PDB entry 6SH8 | electron microscopy, 3.14 A resolution | chains E and U of the 39 polymer chains in the assembly

Chain E:
Name: CRISPR-associated RAMP protein, Cmr4 family
Organism: Sulfolobus islandicus REY15A
UniProt: F0NDX6 (F0NDX6_SULIR); numbering as in UniProt (aligned over 1-286)
Chain sequence (286 residues; each row starts with the number of its first residue):
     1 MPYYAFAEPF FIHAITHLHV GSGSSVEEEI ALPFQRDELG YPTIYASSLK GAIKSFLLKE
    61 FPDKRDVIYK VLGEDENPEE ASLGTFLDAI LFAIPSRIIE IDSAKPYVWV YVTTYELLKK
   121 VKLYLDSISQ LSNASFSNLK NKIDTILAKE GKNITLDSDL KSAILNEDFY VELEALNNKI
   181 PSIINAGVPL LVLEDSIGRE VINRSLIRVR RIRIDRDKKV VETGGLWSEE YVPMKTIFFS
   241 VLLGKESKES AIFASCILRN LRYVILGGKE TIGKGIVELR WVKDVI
Unresolved in the structure: 1
Differences from the reference sequence: engineered mutation Ala31 (Asp in F0NDX6)

Chain U:
Molecule: Cognate target RNA
Sequence (46 nucleotides; row label = number of the first residue in the row):
     1 UGUUAAGUCU GGUUUCCCUC CAGGGUAUCU AAGCUUUGAA AAAAAA
Unresolved in the structure: 1, 30-35, 40-46

Interface between chain E and chain U:
Contacting residue pairs (14; chain E residue first):
  Ala31(E) - G24(U)  base contact
  Leu32(E) - G24(U)  base contact
  Arg213(E) - G25(U)  base contact
  Val221(E) - A22(U)  sugar contact
  Glu222(E) - A22(U)  hydrogen bond to the sugar
  Thr223(E) - A22(U)  sugar contact
  Gly224(E) - A22(U)  hydrogen bond to the phosphate
  Gly224(E) - G23(U)  phosphate contact
  Gly224(E) - G24(U)  hydrogen bond to the sugar
  Gly225(E) - A22(U)  hydrogen bond to the sugar
  Leu226(E) - A22(U)  base contact
  Leu226(E) - G23(U)  sugar contact
  Leu226(E) - G24(U)  sugar contact
  Trp227(E) - G24(U)  stacking on the base
Other interface residues (no listed pair), chain E (12 interface residues in all): Arg210, Ile212
Other interface residues (no listed pair), chain U (5 interface residues in all): C21

Overview:
The interface between chain E and chain U involves 12 residues on one side and 5 on the other; the contacts
include 4 hydrogen bonds and 1 aromatic stacking contact. Among the polar pairs are Glu222(E)-A22(U),
Gly224(E)-G24(U) and Gly225(E)-A22(U).
Here chain E is CRISPR-associated RAMP protein, Cmr4 family (Sulfolobus islandicus REY15A) and chain U is
Cognate target RNA. Entry 6SH8 (Cryo-EM structure of the Type III-B Cmr-beta bound to cognate target RNA and
AMPPnP, state 2 ...) was determined by electron microscopy together with 6S6B, 6S8B, 6S8E, 6S91, 6SHB and 6SIC
from the same study.
